PDB entry 7WT4 | X-ray diffraction, 1.89 A resolution | chains A and C of the 3 polymer chains in the assembly

== Chain A ==
Protein: MHC class I antigen
From: Homo sapiens
UniProt: A0A411J078 (A0A411J078_HUMAN); residues 0-276 here correspond to UniProt positions 24-300 (UniProt number = residue number + 24)
Amino-acid sequence (277 residues; numbered 0 to 276; the number before each row is that of its first residue; numbering starts at 0):
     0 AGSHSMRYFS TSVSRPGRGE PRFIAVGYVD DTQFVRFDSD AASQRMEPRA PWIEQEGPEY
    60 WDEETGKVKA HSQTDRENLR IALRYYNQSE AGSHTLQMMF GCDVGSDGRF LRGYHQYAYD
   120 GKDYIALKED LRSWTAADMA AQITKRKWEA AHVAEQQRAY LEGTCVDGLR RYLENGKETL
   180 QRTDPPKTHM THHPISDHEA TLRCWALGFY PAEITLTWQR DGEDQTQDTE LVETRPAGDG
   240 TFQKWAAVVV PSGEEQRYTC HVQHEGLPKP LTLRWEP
Disulfide bonds: Cys101-Cys164, Cys203-Cys259
Ion coordination: Zn2+ site 1: Ala0, His3, Gln180, Glu222; Zn2+ site 2: His151 (shared with 2 residues of chain D); Zn2+ site 3 near His197 (its only coordinating residue here)
Reported in the primary citation:
  - conformationally variable residues (side-chain flip): His70
  - contacts within the chain: Ser9-His70 (hydrogen bond)
  - binding site for PB1 peptide (chain C): Tyr7, Tyr59, His70, Asn77, Tyr84, Thr143, Lys146, Trp147, Tyr159, Tyr171

== Chain C ==
Protein: PB1 peptide
UniProt: Q9WLS3 (RDRP_I97A1); residues 1-8 here correspond to UniProt positions 498-505 (UniProt number = residue number + 497)
Amino-acid sequence (8 residues; row label = number of the first residue in the row):
     1 RYGFVANF

== Interface between chain A and chain C ==
Pairs across the interface (46; chain A residue first):
  Met5(A) with Arg1(C)
  Tyr7(A) with Arg1(C), hydrogen bond (side chain-backbone); Tyr2(C), hydrophobic
  Ala24(A) with Tyr2(C)
  Met45(A) with Tyr2(C), hydrophobic
  Tyr59(A) with Arg1(C)
  Glu62(A) with Arg1(C), salt bridge
  Glu63(A) with Arg1(C), salt bridge; Tyr2(C), hydrogen bond (side chain-backbone)
  Lys66(A) with Arg1(C); Tyr2(C), hydrogen bond (side chain-backbone); Gly3(C)
  Val67(A) with Tyr2(C)
  His70(A) with Tyr2(C), hydrogen bond; Val5(C)
  Thr73(A) with Val5(C); Ala6(C); Asn7(C)
  Asp74(A) with Val5(C)
  Glu76(A) with Asn7(C), hydrogen bond
  Asn77(A) with Ala6(C), hydrogen bond (side chain-backbone); Asn7(C), hydrogen bond; Phe8(C), hydrogen bond (side chain-backbone)
  Ile80(A) with Asn7(C); Phe8(C)
  Tyr84(A) with Phe8(C), hydrogen bond (side chain-backbone)
  Leu95(A) with Phe8(C), hydrophobic
  Phe99(A) with Tyr2(C), hydrophobic; Gly3(C)
  His114(A) with Phe4(C); Val5(C)
  Tyr116(A) with Val5(C); Phe8(C), hydrophobic
  Tyr123(A) with Phe8(C), hydrophobic
  Thr143(A) with Phe8(C), hydrogen bond (side chain-backbone)
  Lys146(A) with Phe8(C), hydrogen bond (side chain-backbone)
  Trp147(A) with Ala6(C); Asn7(C), hydrogen bond (side chain-backbone)
  Gln155(A) with Phe4(C)
  Gln156(A) with Phe4(C), hydrogen bond (side chain-backbone)
  Tyr159(A) with Arg1(C), hydrogen bond (side chain-backbone); Tyr2(C); Gly3(C)
  Thr163(A) with Arg1(C)
  Arg170(A) with Arg1(C)
  Tyr171(A) with Arg1(C), hydrogen bond (side chain-backbone)
Also at the interface, not in a pair above, chain A (35 interface residues in all): Ser9, Phe22, Met97, Val152, Gly167
The authors on this interface:
  - specific contacts: Tyr7(A)-Arg1(C) (hydrogen bond), Tyr59(A)-Arg1(C), His70(A)-Tyr2(C) (hydrogen bond), Asn77(A)-Phe8(C), Tyr84(A)-Phe8(C), Thr143(A)-Phe8(C), Lys146(A)-Phe8(C), Trp147(A)-Phe8(C), Tyr159(A)-Arg1(C) (hydrogen bond), Tyr171(A)-Arg1(C) (hydrogen bond)

== Summary ==
The interface between chain A and chain C involves 35 residues on one side and 8 on the other, with 15
hydrogen bonds and 2 salt bridges. Polar contacts include Glu62(A)-Arg1(C), Glu63(A)-Arg1(C) and
Tyr7(A)-Arg1(C). The paper describes hydrogen bonds between Tyr7(A) and Arg1(C), His70(A) and Tyr2(C) and
Tyr159(A) and Arg1(C) among others; contacts between Tyr59(A) and Arg1(C), Asn77(A) and Phe8(C) and Tyr84(A)
and Phe8(C) among others. From the paper: a binding site for PB1 peptide (chain C) at Tyr7(A), Tyr59(A) and
His70(A) among others; conformational variability at His70(A).
Chain A is MHC class I antigen (Homo sapiens) and chain C is PB1 peptide; the structure, Crystal structure of
HLA-A*2402 complexed with 8-mer Influenza PB1 peptide, was determined by X-ray diffraction (same publication
as 7WJ2, 7WJ3, 7WT3 and 7WT5).
